Entry 5XOG (X-ray diffraction, 3.00 A resolution); this record covers chains E and N of the 17 polymer chains in the assembly.

# Chain E
Name: RNA polymerase subunit ABC27, common to RNA polymerases I, II, and III
From: Komagataella phaffii (strain GS115 / ATCC 20864)
Reference sequence: C4R3P8 (C4R3P8_KOMPG); residues 1-214 here = UniProt positions 1-214
Amino-acid sequence (214 residues; each row starts with the number of its first residue):
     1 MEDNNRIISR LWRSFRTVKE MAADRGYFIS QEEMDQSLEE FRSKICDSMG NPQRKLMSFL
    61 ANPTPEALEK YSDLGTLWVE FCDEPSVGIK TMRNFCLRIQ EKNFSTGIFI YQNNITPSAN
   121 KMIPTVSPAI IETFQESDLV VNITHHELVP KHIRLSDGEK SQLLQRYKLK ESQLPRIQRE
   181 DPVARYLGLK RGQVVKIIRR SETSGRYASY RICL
Disordered / not traced: 1

# Chain N
Molecule: 30-nt DNA strand
Sequence (30 nucleotides; each row starts with the number of its first residue; numbers below 1 keep their minus sign (DA-7 is residue -7)):
    -7 AATGGTTTGG CTCTGCTTAT CGGTAGAGTG
Disordered / not traced: -7 to 1

# Chain E / chain N interface
Contacting residue pairs - 8 pairs, chain E then chain N:
  Gly88(E) with DA17(N), phosphate contact
  Ile89(E) with DA17(N), hydrogen bond to the phosphate; DG18(N), phosphate contact
  Asn114(E) with DT16(N), phosphate contact
  Thr116(E) with DT16(N), phosphate contact; DA17(N), hydrogen bond to the phosphate
  Ser118(E) with DT16(N), phosphate contact; DA17(N), hydrogen bond to the phosphate
Interface residues without a listed pair, chain E (7 interface residues in all): Ser86, Ala119
Interface residues without a listed pair, chain N (4 interface residues in all): DG15

# In short
7 residues of chain E face 4 of chain N across their interface, with 3 hydrogen bonds. Among the polar pairs
are Ile89(E)-DA17(N), Thr116(E)-DA17(N) and Ser118(E)-DA17(N).
Chain E is RNA polymerase subunit ABC27, common to RNA polymerases I, II, and III (Komagataella phaffii
(strain GS115 / ATCC 20864)) and chain N is a 30-nt DNA strand; the structure, RNA Polymerase II elongation
complex bound with Spt5 KOW5 and Elf1, was determined by X-ray diffraction (same publication as 5XON).
